Entry 7X2G (electron microscopy, 3.58 A resolution); this record covers chains L and H of the 5 polymer chains in the assembly.

Chain L:
Name: 2E6 light chain
Source organism: Mus musculus
Amino-acid sequence (107 residues; numbered 1 to 107; the number before each row is that of its first residue):
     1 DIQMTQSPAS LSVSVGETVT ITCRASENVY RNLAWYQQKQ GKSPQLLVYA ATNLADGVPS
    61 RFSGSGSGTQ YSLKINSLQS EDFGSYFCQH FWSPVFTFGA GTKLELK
Disulfide bonds: C23-C88

Chain H:
Name: 2E6 heavy chain
Source organism: Mus musculus
Amino-acid sequence (119 residues; numbered 1 to 119; the number before each row is that of its first residue):
     1 QVQLKQSGPG LVQPSQSLSI TCTVSGFSLT NYGVHWVRQS PGKGLEWLGV IWRGGSTDYN
    61 AAFMSRLSIT KDNSKSQVFF KMNSLQADDT AIYYCAKGDY YGYDAMDSWG QGTSVTVSR
Disulfide bonds: C22-C95

How chain L and chain H interact:
Contacting residue pairs (26):
  Y36(L) with M106(H), hydrogen bond (side chain-backbone)
  Q38(L) with Q39(H), hydrogen bond
  K42(L) with Y94(H)
  S43(L) with Y94(H); W109(H); G110(H)
  P44(L) with W109(H)
  L46(L) with Y100(H), hydrophobic; M106(H)
  Y49(L) with Y100(H), hydrophobic; Y101(H); Y103(H), hydrophobic
  A50(L) with Y103(H), hydrophobic
  D56(L) with Y100(H), hydrogen bond; Y101(H)
  F87(L) with L45(H), hydrophobic
  Q89(L) with M106(H)
  F91(L) with Y103(H); D104(H); A105(H), hydrophobic
  P94(L) with D58(H)
  V95(L) with W47(H), hydrophobic; N60(H)
  F96(L) with W47(H)
  F98(L) with L45(H), hydrophobic; M106(H), hydrophobic
Also at the interface, not in a pair above, chain L (19 interface residues in all): A34, N53, A55
Also at the interface, not in a pair above, chain H (17 interface residues in all): H35, V37, W52

Overview:
19 residues of chain L face 17 of chain H across their interface; the contacts include 3 hydrogen bonds. Among
the polar pairs are Y36(L)-M106(H), Q38(L)-Q39(H) and D56(L)-Y100(H).
Here chain L is 2E6 light chain and chain H is 2E6 heavy chain, both from Mus musculus. Entry 7X2G (Cryo-EM
structure of Coxsackievirus B1 empty particle in complex with nAb nAb 2E6 (CVB1-E:2E6)) was determined by
electron microscopy (same publication as 7X2I, 7X2O, 7X2T, 7X2W, 7X35, 7X37 and 7 further entries).
